PDB entry 9B8T | electron microscopy, 2.95 A resolution | chains A and B of the 6 polymer chains in the assembly

[Chain A]
Molecule: DNA polymerase epsilon catalytic subunit
Organism: Homo sapiens
Notes: EC 2.7.7.7
UniProtKB: Q9Y5S4 (Q9Y5S4_HUMAN); residues 1-2286 here = UniProt positions 1-2286
Chain sequence (2286 residues; numbered 1 to 2286; the number before each row is that of its first residue):
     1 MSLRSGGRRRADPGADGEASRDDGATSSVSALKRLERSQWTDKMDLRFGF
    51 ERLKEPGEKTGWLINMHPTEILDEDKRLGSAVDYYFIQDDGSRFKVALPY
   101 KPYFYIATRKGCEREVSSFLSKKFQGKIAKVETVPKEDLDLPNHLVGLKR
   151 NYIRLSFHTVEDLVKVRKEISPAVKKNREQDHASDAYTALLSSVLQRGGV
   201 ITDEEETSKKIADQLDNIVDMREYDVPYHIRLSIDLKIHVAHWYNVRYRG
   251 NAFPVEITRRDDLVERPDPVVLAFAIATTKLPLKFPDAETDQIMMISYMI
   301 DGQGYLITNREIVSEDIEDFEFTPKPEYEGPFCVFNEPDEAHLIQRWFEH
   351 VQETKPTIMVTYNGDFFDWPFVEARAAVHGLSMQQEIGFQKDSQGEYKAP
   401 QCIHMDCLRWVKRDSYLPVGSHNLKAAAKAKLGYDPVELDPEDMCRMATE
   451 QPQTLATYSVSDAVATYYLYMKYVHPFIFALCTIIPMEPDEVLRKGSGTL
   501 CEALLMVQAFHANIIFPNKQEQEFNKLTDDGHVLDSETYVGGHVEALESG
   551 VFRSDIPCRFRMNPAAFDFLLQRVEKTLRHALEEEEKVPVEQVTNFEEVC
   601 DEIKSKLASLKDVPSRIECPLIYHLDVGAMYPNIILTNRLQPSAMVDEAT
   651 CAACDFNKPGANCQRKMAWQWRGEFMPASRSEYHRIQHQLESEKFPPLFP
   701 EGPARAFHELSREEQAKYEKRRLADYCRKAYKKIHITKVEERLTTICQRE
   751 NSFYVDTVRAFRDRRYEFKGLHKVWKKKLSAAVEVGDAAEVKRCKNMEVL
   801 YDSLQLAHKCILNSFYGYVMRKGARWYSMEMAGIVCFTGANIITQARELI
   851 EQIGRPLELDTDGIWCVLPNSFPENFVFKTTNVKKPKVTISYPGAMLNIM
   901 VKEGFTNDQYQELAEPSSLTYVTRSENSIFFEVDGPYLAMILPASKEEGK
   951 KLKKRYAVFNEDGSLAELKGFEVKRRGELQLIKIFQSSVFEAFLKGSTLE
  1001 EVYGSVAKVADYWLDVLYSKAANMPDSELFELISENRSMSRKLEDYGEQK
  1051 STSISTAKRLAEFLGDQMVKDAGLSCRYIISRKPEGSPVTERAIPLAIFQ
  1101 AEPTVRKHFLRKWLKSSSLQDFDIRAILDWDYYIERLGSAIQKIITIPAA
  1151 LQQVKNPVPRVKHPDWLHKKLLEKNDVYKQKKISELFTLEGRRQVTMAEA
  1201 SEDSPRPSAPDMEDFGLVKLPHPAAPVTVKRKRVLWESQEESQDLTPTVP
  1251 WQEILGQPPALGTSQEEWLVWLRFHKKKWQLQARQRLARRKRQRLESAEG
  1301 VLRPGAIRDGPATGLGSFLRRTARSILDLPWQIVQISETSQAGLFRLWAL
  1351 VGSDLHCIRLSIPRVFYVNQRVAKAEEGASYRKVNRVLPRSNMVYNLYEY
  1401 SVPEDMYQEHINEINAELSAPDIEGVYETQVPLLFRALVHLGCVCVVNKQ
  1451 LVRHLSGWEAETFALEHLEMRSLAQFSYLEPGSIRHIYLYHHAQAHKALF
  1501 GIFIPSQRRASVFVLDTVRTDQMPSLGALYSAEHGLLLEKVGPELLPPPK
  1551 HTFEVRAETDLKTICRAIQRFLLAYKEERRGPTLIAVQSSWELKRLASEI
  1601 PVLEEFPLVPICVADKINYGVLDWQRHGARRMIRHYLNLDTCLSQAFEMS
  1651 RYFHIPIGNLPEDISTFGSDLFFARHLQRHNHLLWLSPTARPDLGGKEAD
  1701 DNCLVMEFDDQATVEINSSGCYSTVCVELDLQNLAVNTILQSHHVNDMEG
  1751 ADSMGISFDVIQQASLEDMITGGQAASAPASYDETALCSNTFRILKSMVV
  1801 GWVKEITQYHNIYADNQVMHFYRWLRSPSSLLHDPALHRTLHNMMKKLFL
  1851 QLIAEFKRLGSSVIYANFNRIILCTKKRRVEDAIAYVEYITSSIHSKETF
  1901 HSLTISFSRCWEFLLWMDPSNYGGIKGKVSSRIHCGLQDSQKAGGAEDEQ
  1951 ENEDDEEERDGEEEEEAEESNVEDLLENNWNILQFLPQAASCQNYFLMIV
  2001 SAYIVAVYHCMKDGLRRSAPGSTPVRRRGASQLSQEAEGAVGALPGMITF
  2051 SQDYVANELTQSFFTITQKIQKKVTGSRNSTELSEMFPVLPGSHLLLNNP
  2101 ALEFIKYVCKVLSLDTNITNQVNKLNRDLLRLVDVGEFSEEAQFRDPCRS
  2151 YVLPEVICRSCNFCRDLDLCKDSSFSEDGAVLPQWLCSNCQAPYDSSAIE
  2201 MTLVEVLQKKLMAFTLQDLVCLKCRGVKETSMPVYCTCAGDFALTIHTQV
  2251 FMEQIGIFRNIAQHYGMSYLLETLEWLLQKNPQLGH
Disordered / not traced: 1-23, 183-211, 1199-2286
Sequence notes: engineered mutation Ala275 (Asp in Q9Y5S4), Ala277 (Glu in Q9Y5S4)
Metal / ion sites: Mg2+: Asp626, Val627, Asp862 (together with dTTP); 4Fe-4S cluster Fe: Cys651, Cys654, Cys663, Cys747
Ligand contacts:
  - 4Fe-4S cluster (SF4): Thr650, Cys651, Cys654, Phe656, Asn657, Cys663, Gln664, Cys747, Arg749
  - dTTP (TTP): Tyr416, Asp626, Val627, Gly628, Ala629, Met630, Tyr631, Pro632, Arg765, Lys769, Lys809, Asn813, Tyr816, Thr861, Asp862
Reported in the primary citation:
  - 4Fe-4S cluster coordination: Cys651, Cys654, Cys663, Cys747
  - binding site for dTTP: Tyr416, Ala629, Tyr631, Arg765, Lys769, Lys809, Asn813
  - Mg2+ coordination: Asp626, Val627, Asp862
  - binding site for Template DNA: Ser497, Thr499, Gly541, Lys732, Arg821, Lys953, Thr1090
  - binding site for Primer DNA: Lys733, His735, Tyr956, Lys974, Arg976, Tyr1046
  - disease-associated variants - R685W: unchanged catalytic activity on PCNA
  - mutagenesis - R685W: unchanged catalytic activity on PCNA
  - mutagenesis - H684A/R685A/Q689A/Y726A/K729A: abolished catalytic activity

[Chain B]
Molecule: Proliferating cell nuclear antigen
Organism: Homo sapiens
UniProtKB: P12004 (PCNA_HUMAN); residues 1-261 here = UniProt positions 1-261
Chain sequence (261 residues; each row starts with the number of its first residue):
     1 MFEARLVQGSILKKVLEALKDLINEACWDISSSGVNLQSMDSSHVSLVQL
    51 TLRSEGFDTYRCDRNLAMGVNLTSMSKILKCAGNEDIITLRAEDNADTLA
   101 LVFEAPNQEKVSDYEMKLMDLDVEQLGIPEQEYSCVVKMPSGEFARICRD
   151 LSHIGDAVVISCAKDGVKFSASGELGNGNIKLSQTSNVDKEEEAVTIEMN
   201 EPVQLTFALRYLNFFTKATPLSSTVTLSMSADVPLVVEYKIADMGHLKYY
   251 LAPKIEDEEGS
Curated features (UniProtKB/Swiss-Prot):
  - DNA-binding region: Arg61 to Lys80
  - modified residue: Lys14 (N6-acetyllysine), Lys77 (N6-acetyllysine), Lys80 (N6-acetyllysine), Tyr211 (Phosphotyrosine), Lys248 (N6-acetyllysine)
  - cross-link (Glycyl lysine isopeptide (Lys-Gly)): Lys164 (interchain with G-Cter in SUMO2), Lys254 (interchain with G-Cter in SUMO2)
Reported in the primary citation:
  - binding site for Template DNA: Lys14, Lys80, Arg210
  - binding site for Primer DNA: Lys20, Asn84, Arg146, Arg149, Lys217

[How chain A and chain B interact]
Residue-residue contacts (19; chain A residue first):
  Ser681(A) with Lys254(B)
  Glu682(A) with Lys254(B), salt bridge
  His684(A) with Asp257(B), salt bridge
  Arg685(A) with Val45(B); Ala252(B); Lys254(B)
  Gln689(A) with His44(B), hydrogen bond (side chain-backbone)
  Arg722(A) with His44(B)
  Tyr726(A) with Ser43(B); Val45(B), hydrophobic; Tyr211(B)
  Lys729(A) with Leu22(B); Asp41(B), salt bridge; Arg210(B); Tyr211(B); Phe214(B)
  Ala730(A) with Tyr211(B), hydrophobic
  Lys732(A) with Asp156(B), salt bridge; Arg210(B)
Also at the interface, not in a pair above, chain A (11 interface residues in all): Asp725
Also at the interface, not in a pair above, chain B (14 interface residues in all): Ser42, Glu256
From the paper, about this interface:
  - specific contacts: His684(A)-Asp257(B) (hydrogen bond), Gln689(A)-His44(B) (hydrogen bond), Lys729(A)-Asp41(B) (hydrogen bond)

[Overview]
The interface between chain A and chain B involves 11 residues on one side and 14 on the other, with 1
hydrogen bond and 4 salt bridges. Polar contacts include Glu682(A)-Lys254(B), His684(A)-Asp257(B) and
Lys729(A)-Asp41(B). The authors report hydrogen bonds between His684(A) and Asp257(B), Gln689(A) and His44(B)
and Lys729(A) and Asp41(B). From the paper: a binding site for Primer DNA at Lys733(A), His735(A) and Lys20(B)
among others; H684A/R685A/Q689A/Y726A/K729A of chain A abolish catalytic activity.
Chain A is DNA polymerase epsilon catalytic subunit and chain B is Proliferating cell nuclear antigen, both
from Homo sapiens; the structure, Human polymerase epsilon bound to PCNA and DNA in the nucleotide bound
state, was determined by electron microscopy (same publication as 9B8S).
